7OHC - chains A and J of the 10 polymer chains in the assembly; structure by electron microscopy, 2.50 A resolution.

== Chain A ==
Molecule: Histone H3.2
From: Xenopus laevis
UniProtKB: P84233 (H32_XENLA); residues 1-135 here correspond to UniProt positions 2-136 (UniProt number = residue number + 1)
Amino-acid sequence (135 residues; row label = number of the first residue in the row):
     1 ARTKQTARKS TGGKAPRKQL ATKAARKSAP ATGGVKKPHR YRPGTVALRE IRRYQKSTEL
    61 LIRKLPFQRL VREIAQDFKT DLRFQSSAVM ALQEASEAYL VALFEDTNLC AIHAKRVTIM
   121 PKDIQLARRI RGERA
Not modelled in the structure: 1-37, 135
Sequence notes: conflict Ala102 (Gly103 in P84233)
UniProt features mapped onto this chain:
  - modified residue: Arg2 (Asymmetric dimethylarginine), Thr3 (Phosphothreonine), Lys4 (Allysine), Gln5 (5-glutamyl dopamine), Thr6 (Phosphothreonine), Arg8 (Citrulline), Lys9 (N6,N6,N6-trimethyllysine), Ser10 (ADP-ribosylserine), Thr11 (Phosphothreonine), Lys14 (N6-(2-hydroxyisobutyryl)lysine), Arg17 (Asymmetric dimethylarginine), Lys18 (N6-(2-hydroxyisobutyryl)lysine), Lys23 (N6-(2-hydroxyisobutyryl)lysine), Arg26 (Citrulline), Lys27 (N6,N6,N6-trimethyllysine), Ser28 (ADP-ribosylserine), Lys36 (N6,N6,N6-trimethyllysine), Lys37 (N6-methyllysine), Tyr41 (Phosphotyrosine), Lys56 (N6,N6,N6-trimethyllysine) and 8 more in UniProt
  - lipidation: Cys110 (S-palmitoyl cysteine)

== Chain J ==
Molecule: 145-nt DNA strand
From: synthetic construct
Sequence (145 nucleotides; numbered -72 to 72; the number before each row is that of its first residue; numbers below 1 keep their minus sign (DA-72 is residue -72)):
   -72 ATCGATGTAT ATATCTGACA CGTGCCTGGA GACTAGGGAG TAATCCCCTT GGCGGTTAAA
   -12 ACGCGGGGGA CAGCGCGTAC GTGCGTTTAA GCGGTGCTAG AGCTGTCTAC GACCAATTGA
    48 GCGGCCTCGG CACCGGGATT CTGAT

== Interface between chain A and chain J ==
Contacting residue pairs - 25 pairs, chain A then chain J:
  His39(A) with DT-67(J), sugar contact
  Arg40(A) with DT9(J), hydrogen bond to the base; DG10(J), hydrogen bond to the sugar
  Tyr41(A) with DT-67(J), sugar contact; DT9(J), phosphate contact; DG10(J), hydrogen bond to the phosphate
  Pro43(A) with DG8(J), phosphate contact; DT9(J), sugar contact
  Gly44(A) with DG8(J), phosphate contact; DT9(J), hydrogen bond to the phosphate
  Thr45(A) with DT9(J), hydrogen bond to the phosphate
  Val46(A) with DT9(J), hydrogen bond to the phosphate; DG10(J), phosphate contact
  Ala47(A) with DT9(J), hydrogen bond to the phosphate
  Arg49(A) with DG-66(J), sugar contact; DT-65(J), salt bridge to the phosphate
  Arg63(A) with DA17(J), phosphate contact; DG18(J), salt bridge to the phosphate
  Lys64(A) with DG18(J), hydrogen bond to the phosphate
  Leu65(A) with DA17(J), phosphate contact; DG18(J), hydrogen bond to the phosphate
  Pro66(A) with DA17(J), phosphate contact
  Arg69(A) with DA17(J), salt bridge to the phosphate
  Arg83(A) with DA26(J), sugar contact; DG27(J), sugar contact
Other interface residues (no listed pair), chain A (16 interface residues in all): Arg42
Other interface residues (no listed pair), chain J (11 interface residues in all): DA-68

== In short ==
16 residues of chain A and 11 residues of chain J are in contact; the contacts include 9 hydrogen bonds and 3
salt bridges. Polar contacts include Arg40(A)-DT9(J), Arg40(A)-DG10(J) and Tyr41(A)-DG10(J).
Here chain A is Histone H3.2 (Xenopus laevis) and chain J is a 145-nt DNA strand (synthetic construct). Entry
7OHC (Cryo-EM structure of nucleosome core particle composed of the Widom 601 DNA sequence) was determined by
electron microscopy, deposited together with 7OH9, 7OHA and 7OHB.
